Entry 6HTS (electron microscopy, 4.80 A resolution (low resolution: residue-level contacts below are approximate; hydrogen-bond / salt-bridge calls are withheld)); this record covers chains L and Y of the 19 polymer chains in the assembly.

[Chain L]
Molecule: Histone H2B type 1-J
From: Homo sapiens
UniProt: P06899 (H2B1J_HUMAN); residues 0-125 here correspond to UniProt positions 1-126 (UniProt number = residue number + 1)
Chain sequence (126 residues; numbered 0 to 125; the number before each row is that of its first residue; numbering starts at 0):
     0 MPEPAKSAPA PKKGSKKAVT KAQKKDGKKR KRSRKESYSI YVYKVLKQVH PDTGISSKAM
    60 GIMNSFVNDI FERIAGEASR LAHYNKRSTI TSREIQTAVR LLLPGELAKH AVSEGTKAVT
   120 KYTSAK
Unresolved in the structure: 0-29
Swiss-Prot annotation at these positions:
  - modified residue: Pro1 (N-acetylproline), Glu2 (ADP-ribosyl glutamic acid), Lys5 (N6-(2-hydroxyisobutyryl)lysine), Ser6 (ADP-ribosylserine), Lys11 (N6-(beta-hydroxybutyryl)lysine), Lys12 (N6-(2-hydroxyisobutyryl)lysine), Ser14 (Phosphoserine), Lys15 (N6-acetyllysine), Lys16 (N6-(beta-hydroxybutyryl)lysine), Lys20 (N6-(2-hydroxyisobutyryl)lysine), Lys23 (N6-(2-hydroxyisobutyryl)lysine), Lys24 (N6-(2-hydroxyisobutyryl)lysine), Lys34 (N6-(2-hydroxyisobutyryl)lysine), Glu35 (PolyADP-ribosyl glutamic acid), Ser36 (Phosphoserine), Lys43 (N6-(2-hydroxyisobutyryl)lysine), Lys46 (N6-(2-hydroxyisobutyryl)lysine), Lys57 (N6,N6-dimethyllysine), Arg79 (Dimethylated arginine), Lys85 (N6,N6,N6-trimethyllysine) and 6 more in UniProt
  - glycosylation: Ser112 (O-linked (GlcNAc) serine)
  - cross-link (Glycyl lysine isopeptide (Lys-Gly)): Lys5 (interchain with G-Cter in SUMO2), Lys20 (interchain with G-Cter in SUMO2), Lys34 (interchain with G-Cter in ubiquitin), Lys120 (interchain with G-Cter in ubiquitin)

[Chain Y]
Molecule: 228-nt DNA strand
Sequence (228 nucleotides; each row starts with the number of its first residue; numbers below 1 keep their minus sign (DG-102 is residue -102)):
  -102 GAATCTGCAT TAATGCATCC GCGGCCGCCC TGGACAATCC CGGTGCCGAG GCCGCTCAAT
   -42 TGGTCGTAGA CAGCTCTAGC ACCGCTTAAA CGCACGTACG CGCTGTCCCC CGCGTTTTAA
    18 CCGCCAAGGG GATTACTCCC TAGTCTCCAG GCACGTGTCA GATATATACA TCCTGTGCAT
    78 GTACTCGGGG TGGCGATAAG TCGTGTCTTA CCGGGTTGGA CTCAAGAC
Unresolved in the structure: -102 to -65, 86-125

[Interface between chain L and chain Y]
Pairs across the interface (16; chain L residue first):
  Lys30(L) - DA29(Y)
  Lys30(L) - DT30(Y)
  Arg31(L) - DG28(Y)
  Arg31(L) - DA29(Y)
  Ser32(L) - DA29(Y)
  Arg33(L) - DA-45(Y)
  Tyr42(L) - DG-53(Y)
  Tyr42(L) - DG-52(Y)
  Gly53(L) - DG-53(Y)
  Ser55(L) - DA-54(Y)
  Arg86(L) - DG-34(Y)
  Arg86(L) - DA-33(Y)
  Ser87(L) - DA-35(Y)
  Ser87(L) - DG-34(Y)
  Thr88(L) - DA-35(Y)
  Thr88(L) - DG-34(Y)
Also at the interface, not in a pair above, chain L (13 interface residues in all): Lys46, Ile54, Ser56
Also at the interface, not in a pair above, chain Y (12 interface residues in all): DT-47, DC-46

[Overview]
13 residues of chain L face 12 of chain Y across their interface.
Chain L is Histone H2B type 1-J (Homo sapiens) and chain Y is a 228-nt DNA strand; the structure, Cryo-EM
structure of the human INO80 complex bound to nucleosome, was determined by electron microscopy.
